Entry 6Y3J (X-ray diffraction, 2.60 A resolution); this record covers chain A.

Chain A:
Name: Probable E3 ubiquitin-protein ligase DTX2
Organism: Homo sapiens
Notes: EC 2.3.2.27
UniProt: Q86UW9 (DTX2_HUMAN); residues 390-622 here = UniProt positions 390-622
Chain sequence (235 residues; row label = number of the first residue in the row):
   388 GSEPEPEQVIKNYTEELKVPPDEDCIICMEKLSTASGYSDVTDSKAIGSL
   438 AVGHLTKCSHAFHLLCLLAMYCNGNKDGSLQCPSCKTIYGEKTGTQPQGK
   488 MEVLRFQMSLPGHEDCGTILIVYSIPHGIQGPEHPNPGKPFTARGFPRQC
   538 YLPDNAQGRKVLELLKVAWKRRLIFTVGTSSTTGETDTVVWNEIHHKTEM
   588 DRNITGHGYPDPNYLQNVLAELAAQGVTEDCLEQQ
Disordered / not traced: 388-389, 617-622
Sequence notes: expression tag (388-389)
Metal / ion sites: Zn2+ site 1: C412, C415, H450, C453; Zn2+ site 2: C445, H447, C469, C472
Small-molecule neighbours: adenosine-5-diphosphoribose (APR): R531, R535, T566, S567, S568, T569, V576, V577, W578, H582, H583, T585, T592, H594
Curated features (UniProtKB/Swiss-Prot):
  - zinc finger: C412 to K473 (RING-type)
Reported in the primary citation:
  - binding site for adenosine-5-diphosphoribose: R535, S567, S568, W578, H582, H594
  - mutagenesis - I414A/Y425A: abolished catalytic activity

In short:
Chain A binds adenosine-5-diphosphoribose. C412, C415, H450 and C453 coordinate Zn2+ site 1. C445, H447, C469
and C472 form the Zn2+ site 2. From the paper: a binding site for adenosine-5-diphosphoribose at R535, S567
and S568 among others; I414A/Y425A abolish catalytic activity.
Chain A is Probable E3 ubiquitin-protein ligase DTX2 (Homo sapiens); the structure, RING-DTC domains of Deltex
2, bound to ADP-ribose, was determined by X-ray diffraction (same publication as 6Y22 and 6Y2X).
